4UQK - chains A and B of the 4 polymer chains in the assembly; structure by electron microscopy, 16.40 A resolution (very low resolution: no residue pairs are listed; an interface is given only as per-side residue counts).

Chain A (and B):
Name: Glutamate receptor 2
Organism: Rattus norvegicus
Notes: chain B of this document is another copy of the same molecule, construct and numbering; everything in this record applies to it too
UniProtKB: P19491 (GRIA2_RAT); the construct lacks a stretch of the UniProt sequence, so the offset changes along the chain: 7-385 = UniProt 22-400; 386-826 = UniProt 407-847
Sequence (831 residues; each row starts with the number of its first residue; a row labelled like 385A-385F holds insertion residues (385A, then the next letters in order)):
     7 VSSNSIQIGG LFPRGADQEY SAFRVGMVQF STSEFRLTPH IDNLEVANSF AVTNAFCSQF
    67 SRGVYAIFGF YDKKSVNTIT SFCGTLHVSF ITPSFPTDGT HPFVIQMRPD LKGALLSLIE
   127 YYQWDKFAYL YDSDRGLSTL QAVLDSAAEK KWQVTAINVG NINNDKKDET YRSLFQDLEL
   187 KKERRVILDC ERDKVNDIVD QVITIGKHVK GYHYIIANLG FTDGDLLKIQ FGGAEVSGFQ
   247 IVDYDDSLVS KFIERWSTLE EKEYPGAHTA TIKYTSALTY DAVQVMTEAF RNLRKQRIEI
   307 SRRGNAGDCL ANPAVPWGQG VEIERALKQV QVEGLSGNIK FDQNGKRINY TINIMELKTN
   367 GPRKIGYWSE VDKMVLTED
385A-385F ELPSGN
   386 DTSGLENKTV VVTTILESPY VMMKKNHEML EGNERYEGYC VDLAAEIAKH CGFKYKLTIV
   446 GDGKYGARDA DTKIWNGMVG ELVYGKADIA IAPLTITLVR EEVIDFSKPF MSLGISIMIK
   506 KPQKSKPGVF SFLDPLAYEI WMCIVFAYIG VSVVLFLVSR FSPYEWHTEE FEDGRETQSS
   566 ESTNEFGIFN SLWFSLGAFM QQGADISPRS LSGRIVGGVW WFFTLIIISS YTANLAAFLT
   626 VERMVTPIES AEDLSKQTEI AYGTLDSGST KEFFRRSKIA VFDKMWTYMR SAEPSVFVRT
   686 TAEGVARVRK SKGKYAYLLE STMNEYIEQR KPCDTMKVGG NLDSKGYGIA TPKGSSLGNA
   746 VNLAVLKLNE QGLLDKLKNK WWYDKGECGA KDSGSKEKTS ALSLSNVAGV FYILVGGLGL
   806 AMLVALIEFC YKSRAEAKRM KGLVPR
Disordered / not traced: 7-9, 385, 385A-385F, 386-392, 507-631, 774-831 (chain B: 7-9, 385A-385F, 386-392, 507-631, 774-831)
Construct notes: conflict Glu-241 (Asn256 in P19491), Leu-382 (Val397 in P19491), Glu-384 (Leu399 in P19491), Asp-385 (Thr400 in P19491), Ala-589 (Cys610 in P19491), Thr-631 (Ser652 in P19491); variant Asn-744 (Thr765 in P19491), Ala-745 (Pro766 in P19491), Asn-754 (Ser775 in P19491), Leu-758 (Val779 in P19491); expression tag (827-831)
Disulfide bonds: Cys-63/Cys-315, Cys-718/Cys-773
Ligand contacts: quisqualate (QUS; (S)-2-amino-3-(3,5-dioxo-[1,2,4]oxadiazolidin-2-yl)-propionic acid): Tyr-450, Pro-478, Leu-479, Thr-480, Arg-485, Leu-650, Ser-652, Gly-653, Ser-654, Thr-655, Leu-704, Glu-705, Met-708, Tyr-732
Curated features (UniProtKB/Swiss-Prot):
  - binding site (L-glutamate): Pro-478, Thr-480, Arg-485, Ser-654, Thr-655, Glu-705
  - site: Arg-453 (Interaction with the cone snail toxin Con-ikot-ikot), Ile-633 (Crucial to convey clamshell closure to channel opening), Arg-660 (Interaction with the cone snail toxin Con-ikot-ikot), Lys-752 (Interaction with the cone snail toxin Con-ikot-ikot)
  - modified residue (Phosphoserine): Ser-662, Ser-696
  - lipidation: Cys-815 (S-palmitoyl cysteine)
  - glycosylation (N-linked (GlcNAc...) asparagine): Asn-355, Asn-385F, Asn-392

How chain A and chain B interact:
At this resolution (16 A) residue pairs are not listed: 34 residues of chain A and 33 of chain B lie at the interface.

Overview:
The interface between chain A and chain B involves 34 residues on one side and 33 on the other. Chain A binds
quisqualate. From UniProt: 6 L-glutamate-binding residues on chain A.
Both chains are Glutamate receptor 2 (Rattus norvegicus). Entry 4UQK (Electron density map of GluA2em in
complex with quisqualate and LY451646) was determined by electron microscopy together with 4UQ6, 4UQJ and 4UQQ
from the same study.
